PDB entry 6RDA | electron microscopy, 3.04 A resolution | chains 1 and 7 of the 13 polymer chains in the assembly

# Chain 1
Name: ATP synthase associated protein ASA1
Source organism: Polytomella sp. Pringsheim 198.80
UniProt: Q85JD5 (Q85JD5_9CHLO); residue numbers follow UniProt; this construct covers 1-618
Chain sequence (618 residues; each row starts with the number of its first residue):
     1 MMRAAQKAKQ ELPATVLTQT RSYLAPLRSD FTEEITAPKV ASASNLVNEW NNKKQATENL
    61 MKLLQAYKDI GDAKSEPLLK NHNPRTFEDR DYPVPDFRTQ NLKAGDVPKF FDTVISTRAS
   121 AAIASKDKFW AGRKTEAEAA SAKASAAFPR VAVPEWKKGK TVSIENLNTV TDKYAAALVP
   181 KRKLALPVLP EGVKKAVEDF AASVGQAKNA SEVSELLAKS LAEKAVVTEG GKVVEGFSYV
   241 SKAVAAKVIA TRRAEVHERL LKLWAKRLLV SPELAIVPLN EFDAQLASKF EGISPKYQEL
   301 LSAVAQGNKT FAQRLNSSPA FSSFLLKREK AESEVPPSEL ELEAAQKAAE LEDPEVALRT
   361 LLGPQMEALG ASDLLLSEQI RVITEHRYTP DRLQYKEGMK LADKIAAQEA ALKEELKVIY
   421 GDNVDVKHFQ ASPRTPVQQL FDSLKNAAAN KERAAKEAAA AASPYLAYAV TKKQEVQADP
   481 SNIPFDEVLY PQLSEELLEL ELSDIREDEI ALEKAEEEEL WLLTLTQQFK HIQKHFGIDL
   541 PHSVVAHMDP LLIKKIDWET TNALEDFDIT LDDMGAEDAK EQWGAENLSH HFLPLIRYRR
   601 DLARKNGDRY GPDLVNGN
Disordered / not traced: 1-22, 618

# Chain 7
Name: Mitochondrial ATP synthase associated protein ASA7
Source organism: Polytomella sp. Pringsheim 198.80
UniProt: D8V7I2 (D8V7I2_9CHLO); residues 1-190 here = UniProt positions 1-190
Chain sequence (190 residues; row label = number of the first residue in the row):
     1 MSSVRAGVEA GRRDLTTFTF SGLQDAPVAA LSGSIKLNVA AKAGKAEVTV AAGAAKAATQ
    61 VSAAALRKLS GSKISLAEVA RISVLHSSIQ NYLLSLSNER YQLLSQWPDF TTMYGKDFYY
   121 RAHPEDLKKF YDAADEYYKL YETVTEFDSL SALASQVVPN YAARRRSTVH PAIGSTVADG
   181 AFTNFLLSKQ
Disordered / not traced: 1-14

# How chain 1 and chain 7 interact
Pairs across the interface (112; chain 1 residue first):
  Tyr23(1) with Arg81(7); Ile82(7), hydrophobic; His86(7); Ser151(7); Ser155(7), hydrogen bond (backbone-side chain)
  Leu24(1) with Ser155(7)
  Ala25(1) with Ser155(7); Pro159(7), hydrophobic
  Arg28(1) with Pro159(7); Asn160(7), hydrogen bond; Ala163(7); Arg166(7), hydrogen bond (backbone-side chain)
  Asp30(1) with Arg166(7), salt bridge
  Phe31(1) with Arg166(7); Thr168(7)
  Thr32(1) with Ala163(7), hydrogen bond (side chain-backbone); Arg164(7); Arg166(7), hydrogen bond (backbone-backbone); Ser167(7), hydrogen bond (backbone-side chain); Thr168(7), hydrogen bond (backbone-backbone)
  Glu33(1) with Thr168(7)
  Ile35(1) with Val169(7), hydrophobic; Ile173(7), hydrophobic; Gly174(7); Ser175(7)
  Thr36(1) with Arg164(7); Ser175(7)
  Ala37(1) with Ser175(7)
  Pro38(1) with Arg164(7)
  Trp50(1) with Arg100(7); Leu103(7), hydrophobic; Leu104(7), hydrophobic; Trp107(7); Leu140(7)
  Lys53(1) with Trp107(7); Glu136(7), salt bridge
  Lys54(1) with Gln106(7); Trp107(7)
  Thr57(1) with Trp107(7); Ala133(7)
  Glu58(1) with Pro108(7)
  Leu60(1) with Asp126(7); Lys129(7); Ala133(7), hydrophobic
  Met61(1) with Pro108(7), hydrophobic; Asp109(7); Phe110(7), hydrophobic; Met113(7); Phe130(7), hydrophobic
  Leu63(1) with Asp126(7)
  Leu64(1) with Phe118(7); Asp126(7); Leu127(7), hydrophobic; Phe130(7), hydrophobic
  Gln65(1) with Met113(7); Phe118(7)
  Tyr67(1) with Arg121(7); Ala122(7), hydrophobic; His123(7); Asp126(7), hydrogen bond
  Lys68(1) with Asp117(7), salt bridge; Phe118(7); Arg121(7)
  Gly71(1) with Arg121(7)
  Asp72(1) with Arg121(7), salt bridge
  Glu76(1) with Arg121(7), hydrogen bond (backbone-side chain)
  Pro77(1) with Arg121(7), hydrogen bond (backbone-side chain)
  Leu78(1) with Tyr120(7); Arg121(7)
  Leu79(1) with Tyr120(7), hydrophobic
  His82(1) with Tyr120(7), hydrogen bond (side chain-backbone); Ala122(7)
  Trp130(1) with Arg121(7); Ala122(7); His123(7), hydrogen bond (backbone-side chain)
  Lys134(1) with His123(7); Asp126(7), salt bridge
  Phe148(1) with Met113(7), hydrophobic
  Pro149(1) with Pro108(7); Asp109(7), hydrogen bond (backbone-backbone)
  Arg150(1) with Ser105(7); Gln106(7), hydrogen bond (side chain-backbone); Trp107(7); Pro108(7); Asp109(7)
  Val151(1) with Ser105(7); Trp107(7), hydrogen bond (backbone-backbone); Pro108(7); Asp109(7); Tyr137(7)
  Val153(1) with Tyr101(7); Ser105(7); Tyr137(7); Tyr141(7), hydrophobic
  Pro154(1) with Tyr101(7), hydrogen bond (backbone-side chain); Tyr141(7)
  Trp156(1) with Leu94(7); Ser97(7); Asn98(7); Tyr101(7), hydrophobic; Gln102(7), hydrogen bond (backbone-side chain); Phe147(7), hydrophobic
  Lys157(1) with Asn98(7), hydrogen bond (backbone-side chain)
  Lys158(1) with Ser95(7), hydrogen bond (side chain-backbone); Asn98(7), hydrogen bond (backbone-side chain); Glu99(7), salt bridge
  Asp486(1) with Lys116(7), salt bridge
  Tyr490(1) with Gly115(7); Lys116(7), hydrogen bond (side chain-backbone); Asp117(7)
  Leu493(1) with Lys116(7); Tyr120(7), hydrophobic
Interface residues without a listed pair, chain 1 (52 interface residues in all): Pro26, Ser29, Leu46, Val47, Asn51, Lys126, Ala131
Interface residues without a listed pair, chain 7 (56 interface residues in all): Thr112, Tyr119, Pro124, Ala152, Ala178

# In short
52 residues of chain 1 and 56 residues of chain 7 are in contact, with 21 hydrogen bonds and 7 salt bridges.
Polar contacts include Asp30(1)-Arg166(7), Lys53(1)-Glu136(7) and Lys68(1)-Asp117(7).
Chain 1 is ATP synthase associated protein ASA1 and chain 7 is Mitochondrial ATP synthase associated protein
ASA7, both from Polytomella sp. Pringsheim 198.80; the structure, CryoEM structure of Polytomella F-ATP
synthase, Primary rotary state 1, monomer-masked refinement, was determined by electron microscopy together
with 6RD4, 6RD5, 6RD6, 6RD7, 6RD8, 6RD9 and 46 further entries from the same study.
